Entry 7Y0J (electron microscopy, 3.62 A resolution); this record covers chains M and C of the 12 polymer chains in the assembly.

== Chain M ==
Molecule: Erythrocyte membrane protein 2 variant TM284var1
From: Plasmodium falciparum
Reference sequence: I1X0L2 (I1X0L2_PLAFA); residue numbers follow UniProt; this construct covers 1-2367
Sequence (2373 residues; row label = number of the first residue in the row):
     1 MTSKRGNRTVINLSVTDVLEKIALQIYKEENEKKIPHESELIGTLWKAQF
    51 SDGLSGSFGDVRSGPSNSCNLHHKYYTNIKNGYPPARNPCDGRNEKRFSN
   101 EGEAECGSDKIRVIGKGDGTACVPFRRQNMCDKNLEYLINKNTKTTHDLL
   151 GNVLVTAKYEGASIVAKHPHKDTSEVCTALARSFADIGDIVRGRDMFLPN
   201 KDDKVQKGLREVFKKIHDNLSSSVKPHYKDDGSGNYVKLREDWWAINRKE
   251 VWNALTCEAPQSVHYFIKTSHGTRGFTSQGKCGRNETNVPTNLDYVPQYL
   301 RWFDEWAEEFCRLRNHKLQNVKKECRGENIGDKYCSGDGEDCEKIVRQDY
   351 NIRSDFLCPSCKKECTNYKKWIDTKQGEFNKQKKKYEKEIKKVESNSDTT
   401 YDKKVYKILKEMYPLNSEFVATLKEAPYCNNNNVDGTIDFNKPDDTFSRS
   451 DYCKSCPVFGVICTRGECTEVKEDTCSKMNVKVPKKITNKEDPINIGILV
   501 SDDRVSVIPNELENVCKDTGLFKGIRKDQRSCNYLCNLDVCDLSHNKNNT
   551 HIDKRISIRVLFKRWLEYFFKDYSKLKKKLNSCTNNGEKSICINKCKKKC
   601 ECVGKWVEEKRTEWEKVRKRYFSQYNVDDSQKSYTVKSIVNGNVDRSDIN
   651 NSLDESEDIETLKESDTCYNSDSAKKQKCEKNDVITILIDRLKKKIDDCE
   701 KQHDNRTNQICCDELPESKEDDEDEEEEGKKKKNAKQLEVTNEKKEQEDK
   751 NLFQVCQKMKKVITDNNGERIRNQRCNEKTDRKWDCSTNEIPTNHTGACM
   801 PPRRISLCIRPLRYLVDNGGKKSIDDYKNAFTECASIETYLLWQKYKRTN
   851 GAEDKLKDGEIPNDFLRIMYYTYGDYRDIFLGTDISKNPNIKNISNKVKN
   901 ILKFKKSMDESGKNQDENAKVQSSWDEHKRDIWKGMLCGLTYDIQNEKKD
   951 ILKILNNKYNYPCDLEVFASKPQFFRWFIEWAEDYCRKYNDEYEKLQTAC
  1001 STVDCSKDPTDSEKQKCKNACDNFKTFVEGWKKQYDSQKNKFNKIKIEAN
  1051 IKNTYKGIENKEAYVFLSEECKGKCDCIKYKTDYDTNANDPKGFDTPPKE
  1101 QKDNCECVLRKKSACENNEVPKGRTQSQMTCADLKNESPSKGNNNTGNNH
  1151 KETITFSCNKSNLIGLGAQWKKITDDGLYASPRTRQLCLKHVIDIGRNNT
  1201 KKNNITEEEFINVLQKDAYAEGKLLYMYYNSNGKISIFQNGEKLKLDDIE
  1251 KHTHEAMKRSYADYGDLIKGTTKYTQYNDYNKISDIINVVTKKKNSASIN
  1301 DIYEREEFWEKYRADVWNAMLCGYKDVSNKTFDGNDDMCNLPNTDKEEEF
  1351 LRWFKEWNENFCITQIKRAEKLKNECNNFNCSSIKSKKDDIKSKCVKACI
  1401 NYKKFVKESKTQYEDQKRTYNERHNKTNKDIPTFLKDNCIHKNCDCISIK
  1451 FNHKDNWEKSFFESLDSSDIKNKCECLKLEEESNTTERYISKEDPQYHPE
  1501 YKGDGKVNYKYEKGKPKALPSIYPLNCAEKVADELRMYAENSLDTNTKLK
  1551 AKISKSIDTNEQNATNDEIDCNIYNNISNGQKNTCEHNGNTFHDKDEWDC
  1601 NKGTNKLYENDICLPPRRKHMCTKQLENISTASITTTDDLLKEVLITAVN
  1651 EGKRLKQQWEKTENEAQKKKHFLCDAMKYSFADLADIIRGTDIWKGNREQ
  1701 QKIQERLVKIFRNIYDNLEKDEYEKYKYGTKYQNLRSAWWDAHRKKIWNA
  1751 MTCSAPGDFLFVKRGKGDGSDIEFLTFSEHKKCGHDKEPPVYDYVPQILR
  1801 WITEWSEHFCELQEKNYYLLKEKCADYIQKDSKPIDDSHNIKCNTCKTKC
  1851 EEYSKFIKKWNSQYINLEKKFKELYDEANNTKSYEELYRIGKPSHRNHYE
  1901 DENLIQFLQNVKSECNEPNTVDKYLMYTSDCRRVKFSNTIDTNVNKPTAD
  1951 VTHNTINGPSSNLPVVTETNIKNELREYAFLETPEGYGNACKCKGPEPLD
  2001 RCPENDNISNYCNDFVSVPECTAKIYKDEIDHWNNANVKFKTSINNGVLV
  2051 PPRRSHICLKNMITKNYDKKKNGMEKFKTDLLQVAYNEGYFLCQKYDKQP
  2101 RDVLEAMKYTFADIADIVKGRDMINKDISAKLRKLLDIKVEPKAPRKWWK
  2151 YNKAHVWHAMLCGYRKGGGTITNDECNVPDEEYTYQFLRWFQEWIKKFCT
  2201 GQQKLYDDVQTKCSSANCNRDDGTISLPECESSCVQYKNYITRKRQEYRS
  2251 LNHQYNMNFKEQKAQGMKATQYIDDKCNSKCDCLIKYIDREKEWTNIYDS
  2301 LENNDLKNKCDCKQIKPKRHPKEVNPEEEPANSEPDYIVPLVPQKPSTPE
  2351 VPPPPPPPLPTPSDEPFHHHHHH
Disordered / not traced: 1-1595, 1662-1670, 1756-1786, 1819-1844, 1875-1900, 1942-2373
Cystine bridges: Cys-1600/Cys-1613
Construct notes: expression tag (2368-2373)
From the paper describing this entry:
  - mutagenesis - E1705A/R1706A/K1709A, E1705A/R1706A/D1716A: decreased binding to Fcmu-J

== Chain C ==
Molecule: Immunoglobulin heavy constant mu
From: Homo sapiens
Reference sequence: P01871 (IGHM_HUMAN); residues 229-576 here correspond to UniProt positions 106-453 (UniProt number = residue number - 123)
Sequence (383 residues; row label = number of the first residue in the row):
   194 ASAWSHPQFEKGGGSGGGSGGSAWSHPQFEKIDTTIAELPPKVSVFVPPR
   244 DGFFGNPRKSKLICQATGFSPRQIQVSWLREGKQVGSGVTTDQVQAEAKE
   294 SGPTTYKVTSTLTIKESDWLGQSMFTCRVDHRGLTFQQNASSMCVPDQDT
   344 AIRVFAIPPSFASIFLTKSTKLTCLVTDLTTYDSVTISWTRQNGEAVKTH
   394 TNISESHPNATFSAVGEASICEDDWNSGERFTCTVTHTDLPSPLKQTISR
   444 PKGVALHRPDVYLLPPAREQLNLRESATITCLVTGFSPADVFVQWMQRGQ
   494 PLSPEKYVTSAPMPEPQAPGRYFAHSILTVSEEEWNTGETYTCVVAHEAL
   544 PNRVTERTVDKSTGKPTLYNVSLVMSDTAGTCY
Disordered / not traced: 194-344, 575-576
Cystine bridges: Cys-367/Cys-426, Cys-474/Cys-536
Covalent attachments: N-acetylglucosamine (NAG) linked to Asn-563
Construct notes: expression tag (194-228)
Curated features (UniProtKB/Swiss-Prot):
  - glycosylation (N-linked (GlcNAc...) asparagine): Asn-332 (complex), Asn-395, Asn-402

== How chain M and chain C interact ==
Residue-residue contacts - 9 pairs, chain M then chain C:
  Ala-1632(M) with Arg-514(C), hydrogen bond (backbone-side chain)
  Thr-1635(M) with His-450(C), hydrogen bond
  Arg-1712(M) with Arg-451(C); Asp-453(C), salt bridge
  Asn-1713(M) with His-450(C)
  Asp-1716(M) with Leu-449(C); Arg-451(C), salt bridge; Ala-542(C)
  Asn-1717(M) with Leu-449(C), hydrogen bond (side chain-backbone)
Also at the interface, not in a pair above, chain M (7 interface residues in all): Lys-1709
Also at the interface, not in a pair above, chain C (9 interface residues in all): Ala-448, Gln-510, Pro-512
Interface features reported in the paper:
  - residue pairs: Lys-1709(M)/Asp-453(C), Arg-1712(M)/Asp-453(C), Asp-1716(M)/Ala-542(C) (backbone contact), Asn-1717(M)/Leu-449(C) (backbone contact)
  - interface residues, chain M: Asp-1716(M), Asn-1717(M)
  - interface residues, chain C: Leu-449(C), Ala-542(C)

== In short ==
7 residues of chain M and 9 residues of chain C are in contact, with 3 hydrogen bonds and 2 salt bridges.
Polar contacts include Arg-1712(M)/Asp-453(C), Asp-1716(M)/Arg-451(C) and Ala-1632(M)/Arg-514(C). The paper
describes contacts between Lys-1709(M) and Asp-453(C) and Arg-1712(M) and Asp-453(C); backbone contacts
between Asp-1716(M) and Ala-542(C) and Asn-1717(M) and Leu-449(C). The paper reports that E1705A/R1706A/K1709A
and E1705A/R1706A/D1716A of chain M reduce binding to Fcmu-J; interface residues Asp-1716(M), Asn-1717(M) and
Leu-449(C) among others.
Here chain M is Erythrocyte membrane protein 2 variant TM284var1 (Plasmodium falciparum) and chain C is
Immunoglobulin heavy constant mu (Homo sapiens). Entry 7Y0J (Cryo-EM structure of human IgM-Fc in complex with
the J chain and the P. falciparum TM284VAR1) was determined by electron microscopy, deposited together with
7Y0H, 7Y09 and 7YG2.
